PDB entry 2CBC | X-ray diffraction, 1.88 A resolution | chain A

# Chain A
Molecule: Carbonic anhydrase II
Organism: Homo sapiens
Notes: EC 4.2.1.1
UniProt: P00918 (CAH2_HUMAN); the author numbering skips numbers that UniProt does not, so the offset changes along the chain: 2-125 = UniProt 1-124; 127-261 = UniProt 125-259
Amino-acid sequence (260 residues; numbered 1 to 261; 1 number in that range is skipped by the numbering (no residue carries it; nothing is unmodelled there); the number before each row is that of its first residue):
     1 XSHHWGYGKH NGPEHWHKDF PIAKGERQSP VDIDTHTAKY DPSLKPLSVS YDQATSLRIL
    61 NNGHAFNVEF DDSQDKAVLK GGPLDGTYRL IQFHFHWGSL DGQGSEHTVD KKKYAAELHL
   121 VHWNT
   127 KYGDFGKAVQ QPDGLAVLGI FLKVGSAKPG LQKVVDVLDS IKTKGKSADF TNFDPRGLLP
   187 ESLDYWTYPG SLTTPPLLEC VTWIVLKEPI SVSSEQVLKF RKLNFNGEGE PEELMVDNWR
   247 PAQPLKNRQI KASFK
Disordered / not traced: 1-2
Modified residues: ACE (acetyl group) at position 1
Ion coordination: Zn2+: His-94, His-96, His-119 (together with formate); Hg2+: Gln-137, Cys-206

# Summary
The Zn2+ site is built by His-94, His-96 and His-119. The Hg2+ site is built by Gln-137 and Cys-206.
Chain A is Carbonic anhydrase II (Homo sapiens); the structure, Structure of native and apo carbonic anhydrase
II and some of its anion-ligand complexes, was determined by X-ray diffraction together with 2CBA, 2CBB, 2CBD
and 2CBE from the same study.
